PDB entry 7KBD | electron microscopy, 3.38 A resolution | chains F and I of the 10 polymer chains in the assembly

== Chain F ==
Protein: Histone H4
Source organism: Xenopus laevis
UniProt: P62799 (H4_XENLA); residues 0-102 here correspond to UniProt positions 1-103 (UniProt number = residue number + 1)
Chain sequence (103 residues; each row starts with the number of its first residue; numbering starts at 0):
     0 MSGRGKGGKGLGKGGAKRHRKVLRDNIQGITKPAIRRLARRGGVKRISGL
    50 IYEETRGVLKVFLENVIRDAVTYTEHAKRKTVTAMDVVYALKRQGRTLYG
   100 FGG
Disordered / not traced: 0-20, 102
Curated features (UniProtKB/Swiss-Prot):
  - DNA-binding region: Lys16 to Lys20
  - modified residue: Ser1 (N-acetylserine), Arg3 (Asymmetric dimethylarginine), Lys5 (N6-(2-hydroxyisobutyryl)lysine), Lys8 (N6-(2-hydroxyisobutyryl)lysine), Lys12 (N6-(2-hydroxyisobutyryl)lysine), Lys16 (N6-(2-hydroxyisobutyryl)lysine), Lys20 (N6,N6,N6-trimethyllysine), Lys31 (N6-(2-hydroxyisobutyryl)lysine), Lys44 (N6-(2-hydroxyisobutyryl)lysine), Ser47 (Phosphoserine), Tyr51 (Phosphotyrosine), Lys59 (N6-(2-hydroxyisobutyryl)lysine), Lys77 (N6-(2-hydroxyisobutyryl)lysine), Lys79 (N6-(2-hydroxyisobutyryl)lysine), Tyr88 (Phosphotyrosine), Lys91 (N6-(2-hydroxyisobutyryl)lysine)
  - cross-link (Glycyl lysine isopeptide (Lys-Gly)): Lys31 (interchain with G-Cter in UFM1), Lys91 (interchain with G-Cter in ubiquitin)

== Chain I ==
Molecule: 151-nt DNA strand
Source organism: Xenopus laevis
Sequence (151 nucleotides; row label = number of the first residue in the row; numbers below 1 keep their minus sign (DA-3 is residue -3)):
    -3 AGGATATCACAATCCATATCTGACACGTGCCTGGAGACTAGGGAGTAATC
    47 CCCTTGGCGGTTAAAACGCGGGGGACAGCGCGTACGTGCGTTTAAGCGGT
    97 GCTAGAGCTGTCTACGACCAATTGAGCGGCCTCGGCACCGGGATTGTGAT
   147 A

== Interface between chain F and chain I ==
Contacting residue pairs - 11 pairs, chain F then chain I:
  Arg35(F) - DG82(I)  salt bridge to the phosphate
  Arg45(F) - DC81(I)  hydrogen bond to the sugar
  Arg45(F) - DG82(I)  phosphate contact
  Ile46(F) - DC81(I)  sugar contact
  Ile46(F) - DG82(I)  hydrogen bond to the phosphate
  Ser47(F) - DC81(I)  phosphate contact
  Gly48(F) - DC81(I)  hydrogen bond to the phosphate
  Arg78(F) - DA102(I)  phosphate contact
  Lys79(F) - DG101(I)  salt bridge to the phosphate
  Lys79(F) - DA102(I)  hydrogen bond to the phosphate
  Thr80(F) - DA102(I)  hydrogen bond to the phosphate
Interface residues without a listed pair, chain I (5 interface residues in all): DG103

== Summary ==
8 residues of chain F and 5 residues of chain I are in contact; the contacts include 5 hydrogen bonds and 2
salt bridges. Polar pairs include Arg45(F)-DC81(I), Ile46(F)-DG82(I) and Gly48(F)-DC81(I). From UniProt: a
DNA-binding region on chain F.
Here chain F is Histone H4 and chain I is a 151-nt DNA strand, both from Xenopus laevis. Entry 7KBD
(Nucleosome in interphase chromosome formed in Xenopus egg extract (oligo fraction)) was determined by
electron microscopy together with 7KBE and 7KBF from the same study.
